PDB entry 6M0E | X-ray diffraction, 1.35 A resolution | chain A

== Chain A ==
Name: Levansucrase
Source organism: Beijerinckia indica subsp. indica (strain ATCC 9039 / DSM 1715 / NCIB 8712)
Notes: EC 2.4.1.10; engineered mutation(s): 198-202, 522-534 deletion
UniProt: B2IF78 (B2IF78_BEII9); aligned to UniProt positions 31-515 over residues 32-521 (the alignment contains insertions or deletions, so no single offset holds)
Sequence (523 residues; row label = number of the first residue in the row; note: 5 numbers in that range are skipped by the numbering (no residue carries them; nothing is unmodelled there); numbers below 1 keep their minus sign (Gly-6 is residue -6)):
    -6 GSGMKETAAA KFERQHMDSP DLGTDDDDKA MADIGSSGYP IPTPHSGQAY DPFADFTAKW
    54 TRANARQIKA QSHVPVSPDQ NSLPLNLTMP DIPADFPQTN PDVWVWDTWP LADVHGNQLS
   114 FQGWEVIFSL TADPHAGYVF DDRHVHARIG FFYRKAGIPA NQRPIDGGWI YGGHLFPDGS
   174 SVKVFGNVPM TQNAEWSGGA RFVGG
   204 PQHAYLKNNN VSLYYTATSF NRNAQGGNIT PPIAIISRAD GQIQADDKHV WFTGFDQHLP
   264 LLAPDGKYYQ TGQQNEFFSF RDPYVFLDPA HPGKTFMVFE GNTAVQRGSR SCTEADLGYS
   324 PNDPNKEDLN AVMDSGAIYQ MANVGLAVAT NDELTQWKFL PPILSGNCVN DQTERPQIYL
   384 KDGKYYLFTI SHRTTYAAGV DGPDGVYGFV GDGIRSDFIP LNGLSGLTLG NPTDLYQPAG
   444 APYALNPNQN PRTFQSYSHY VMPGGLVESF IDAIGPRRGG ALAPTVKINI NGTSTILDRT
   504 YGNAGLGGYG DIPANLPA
Unresolved in the structure: -6 to 31, 197-198, 204-209
Differences from the reference sequence: expression tag (-6 to 30); conflict Pro479 (Thr in B2IF78), Gly495 (Arg in B2IF78)
Disulfides: Cys315-Cys371
Metal / ion sites: Mg2+ near Asp171 (its only coordinating residue here)
Ligand contacts:
  - beta-D-fructopyranose (BDF), molecule 1: Gln41, Ala42, Tyr43, Asp44
  - beta-D-fructopyranose (BDF), molecule 2: Thr50, Lys52, Thr306, Ser314, Cys315, Thr316, Asp319, Ser368, Asn370
  - beta-D-fructopyranose (BDF), molecule 3: Trp99, Arg136, His137, Glu377, His395, Tyr460, Phe473, Asp475
  - beta-D-fructofuranose (FRU): Trp99, Asp100, Leu123, His137, Trp189, Arg284, Asp285, Glu303, Glu377, Arg378, His395, Tyr460

== Summary ==
Ligands of chain A: beta-D-fructofuranose and 3 copies of beta-D-fructopyranose.
Chain A is Levansucrase (Beijerinckia indica subsp. indica (strain ATCC 9039 / DSM 1715 / NCIB 8712)); the
structure, Beijerinckia indica beta-fructosyltransferase complexed with fructose, was determined by X-ray
diffraction, deposited together with 6M0D.
